PDB entry 4L08 | X-ray diffraction, 2.66 A resolution | chains B and E

# Chain B (and E)
Protein: Hydrolase, isochorismatase family
Source organism: Pseudomonas putida
Notes: chain E of this document is another copy of the same molecule, construct and numbering; everything in this record applies to it too
UniProtKB: F8G0M0 (F8G0M0_PSEPU); numbering as in UniProt (aligned over 1-208)
Sequence (208 residues; each row starts with the number of its first residue):
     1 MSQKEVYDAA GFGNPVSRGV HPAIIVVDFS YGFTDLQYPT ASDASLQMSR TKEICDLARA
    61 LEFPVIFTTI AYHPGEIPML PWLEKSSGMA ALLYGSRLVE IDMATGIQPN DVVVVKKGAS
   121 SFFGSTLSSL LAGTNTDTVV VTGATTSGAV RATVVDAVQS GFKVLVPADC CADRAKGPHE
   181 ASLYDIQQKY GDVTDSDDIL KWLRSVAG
Not modelled in the structure: 1-2
Construct notes: engineered mutation A149 (Cys in F8G0M0)
Small-molecule neighbours: maleic acid (MAE): D28, F33, I70, W82, M89, A119, A144, T145, G148, A149, R174

# Interface between chain B and chain E
Contacting residue pairs - 95 pairs, chain B then chain E:
  Q3(B) with A175(E)
  Y7(B) with R174(E); P178(E)
  A9(B) with P39(E)
  A10(B) with P39(E); T40(E); G88(E)
  G11(B) with K85(E); S86(E); S87(E), hydrogen bond (backbone-backbone); G88(E)
  F12(B) with S86(E); R174(E)
  G13(B) with K85(E)
  N14(B) with E84(E); K85(E), hydrogen bond (backbone-side chain); S87(E), hydrogen bond
  V16(B) with E84(E)
  S17(B) with E84(E), hydrogen bond (backbone-side chain)
  P39(B) with A9(E); A10(E)
  T40(B) with A10(E)
  P81(B) with V158(E); G161(E); F162(E)
  W82(B) with V158(E), hydrophobic; K189(E), hydrogen bond (side chain-backbone); Y190(E)
  E84(B) with N14(E); V16(E); S17(E), hydrogen bond; K163(E), salt bridge
  K85(B) with G11(E); F12(E); G13(E); N14(E), hydrogen bond (side chain-backbone); Q187(E), hydrogen bond (side chain-backbone); Q188(E); K189(E); Y190(E); G191(E); D192(E), salt bridge
  S86(B) with G11(E); F12(E); K189(E), hydrogen bond (side chain-backbone)
  S87(B) with G11(E), hydrogen bond (backbone-backbone); N14(E), hydrogen bond
  G88(B) with A10(E); G11(E)
  M89(B) with F12(E), hydrophobic
  G118(B) with Q159(E)
  A119(B) with Q159(E)
  S120(B) with Q159(E)
  F123(B) with D156(E); Q159(E); S160(E)
  T145(B) with K189(E)
  S147(B) with R151(E), hydrogen bond (backbone-side chain); K189(E), hydrogen bond
  G148(B) with K189(E); Y190(E)
  R151(B) with S147(E); R151(E)
  V158(B) with P81(E); W82(E), hydrophobic
  Q159(B) with G118(E); A119(E); S120(E); F123(E)
  S160(B) with F123(E)
  G161(B) with P81(E)
  F162(B) with P81(E)
  K163(B) with P81(E); E84(E), salt bridge
  R174(B) with V6(E); F12(E)
  A175(B) with Q3(E); Y7(E), hydrophobic
  P178(B) with Y7(E)
  A181(B) with A181(E), hydrophobic
  D185(B) with S147(E)
  Q187(B) with K85(E), hydrogen bond (backbone-side chain)
  Q188(B) with K85(E)
  K189(B) with W82(E), hydrogen bond (backbone-side chain); K85(E); S86(E), hydrogen bond (backbone-side chain); T145(E); S147(E), hydrogen bond; G148(E); R174(E)
  Y190(B) with W82(E); K85(E); G148(E)
  G191(B) with K85(E)
  D192(B) with K85(E), salt bridge
Interface residues without a listed pair, chain B (52 interface residues in all): V6, P15, V155, D156, D173, Y184, I186
Interface residues without a listed pair, chain E (52 interface residues in all): P15, A152, D173, S182, Y184, D185, I186

# Summary
The chain B/chain E interface involves 52 residues from each chain, with 17 hydrogen bonds and 4 salt bridges.
Among the polar pairs are E84(B)-K163(E), K85(B)-D192(E) and N14(B)-K85(E). Ligands of chain B: maleic acid.
Chain B and chain E are both Hydrolase, isochorismatase family (Pseudomonas putida); the structure, Crystal
structure of the maleamate amidase Ami(C149A) in complex with maleate from Pseudomonas putida S16, was
determined by X-ray diffraction together with 4L07 from the same study.
